Entry 2HXH (electron microscopy, 11.00 A resolution (very low resolution: no residue pairs are listed; an interface is given only as per-side residue counts)); this record covers chains A and C of the 3 polymer chains in the assembly.

[Chain A]
Name: Tubulin alpha chain
Source organism: Sus scrofa
UniProtKB: P02550 (TBA_PIG); residue numbers follow UniProt; this construct covers 1-451
Sequence (451 residues; row label = number of the first residue in the row):
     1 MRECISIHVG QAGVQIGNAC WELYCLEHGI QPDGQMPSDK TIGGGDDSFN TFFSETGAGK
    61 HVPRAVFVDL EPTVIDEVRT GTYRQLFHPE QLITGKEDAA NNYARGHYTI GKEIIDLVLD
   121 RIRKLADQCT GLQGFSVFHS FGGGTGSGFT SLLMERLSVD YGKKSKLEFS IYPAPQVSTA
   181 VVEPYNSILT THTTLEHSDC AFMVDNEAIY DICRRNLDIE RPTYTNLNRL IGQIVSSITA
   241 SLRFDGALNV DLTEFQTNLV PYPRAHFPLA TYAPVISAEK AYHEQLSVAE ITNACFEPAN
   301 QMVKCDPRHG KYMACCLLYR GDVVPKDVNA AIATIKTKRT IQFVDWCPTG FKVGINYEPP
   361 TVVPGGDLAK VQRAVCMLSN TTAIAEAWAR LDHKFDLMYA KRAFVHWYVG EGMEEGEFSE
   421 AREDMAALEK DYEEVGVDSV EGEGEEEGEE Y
Unresolved in the structure: 1, 35-60, 440-451
Swiss-Prot annotation at these positions:
  - active site: Glu254
  - binding site (GTP): Gly10, Gln11, Ala12, Gln15, Glu71, Ala99, Ser140, Gly143, Gly144, Thr145, Gly146, Thr179, Glu183, Asn206, Tyr224, Asn228, Leu252
  - binding site (Mg(2+)): Glu71
  - site: Tyr451 (Involved in polymerization)
  - modified residue: Lys40 (N6-acetyllysine), Tyr282 (3'-nitrotyrosine), Ser439 (Phosphoserine), Glu443 (5-glutamyl polyglutamate), Glu445 (5-glutamyl polyglutamate), Tyr451 (3'-nitrotyrosine)
  - natural variant: Ala265 (A265G; A265I), Thr271 to Ala273 (sequence variant, change not given here)
Ligand contacts: GTP (guanosine-5'-triphosphate): Gly10, Gln11, Ala12, Gln15, Ile16, Ala99, Ala100, Asn101, Ser140, Gly142, Gly143, Gly144, Thr145, Gly146, Ile171, Thr179, Glu183, Asn206, Tyr224, Leu227, Asn228

[Chain C]
Name: Kinesin-like protein KIF1A
Source organism: Mus musculus
Notes: fragment: KIF1A head domain
UniProtKB: P33173 (KIF1A_MOUSE); aligned to UniProt positions 1-353 over residues 3-355 (the alignment contains insertions or deletions, so no single offset holds)
Sequence (394 residues; row label = number of the first residue in the row; numbers below 1 keep their minus sign (Met-15 is residue -15)):
   -15 MASMTGGQQM GRDPINMPGA SVKVAVRVRP FNSREMSRDS KCIIQMSGST TTIVNPKQPK
    45 ETPKSFSFDY SYWSHTSPED INYASQKQVY RDIGEEMLQH AFEGYNVCIF AYGQTGAGKS
   105 YTMMGKQEKD QQGIIPQLCE DLFSRINDTT NDNMSYSVEV SYMEIYCERV RDLLNPKNKG
   165 NLRVREHPLL GPYVEDLSKL AVTSYNDIQD LMDSGNKART VAATNMNETS SRSHAVFNII
   225 FTQKRHDAET NITTEKVSKI SLVDLAGSER ADSTGAKGTR LKEGANINKS LTTLGKVISA
   285 LAEMDSGPNK NKKKKKTDFI PYRDSVLTWL LRENLGGNSR TAMVAALSPA DINYDETLST
   345 LRYADRAKQI RNTVSVNLEL TAEEWKKKHH HHHH
Unresolved in the structure: -15 to 3, 256-260, 290-303, 353-378
Differences from the reference sequence: cloning artifact (-15 to 2); engineered mutation Ala202 (Pro in P33173); linker (356-372); expression tag (373-378)
Bound ions: Mg2+: Ser104 (together with ADP)
Ligand contacts: ADP (adenosine-5'-diphosphate): Arg11, Arg13, Pro14, Ser58, Tyr67, Gln98, Thr99, Gly100, Ala101, Gly102, Lys103, Ser104, Tyr105, Lys110
What the authors report for this chain:
  - conformationally variable residues (domain motion): Glu253

[Chain A / chain C interface]
At this resolution (11 A) residue pairs are not listed: 9 residues of chain A and 8 of chain C lie at the interface.
From the paper, about this interface:
  - interface residues, chain A: Glu415(A), Glu420(A), Glu423(A)

[In short]
9 residues of chain A face 8 of chain C across their interface. Ligands of chain A: GTP. Bound to chain C:
ADP. From UniProt: active-site residue Glu254(A), 17 GTP-binding residues and Mg2+-binding residue Glu71(A) on
chain A. The paper reports interface residues Glu415(A), Glu420(A) and Glu423(A); conformational variability
at Glu253(C).
Chain A is Tubulin alpha chain (Sus scrofa) and chain C is Kinesin-like protein KIF1A (Mus musculus); the
structure, KIF1A head-microtubule complex structure in adp-form, was determined by electron microscopy,
deposited together with 2HXF.
